Entry 7ML3 (electron microscopy, 7.60 A resolution (low resolution: residue-level contacts below are approximate; hydrogen-bond / salt-bridge calls are withheld)); this record covers chains 7 and T of the 10 polymer chains in the assembly.

[Chain 7]
Protein: General transcription and DNA repair factor IIH helicase subunit XPB
From: Saccharomyces cerevisiae
Notes: EC 3.6.4.12
UniProt: Q00578 (RAD25_YEAST); residues 1-843 here = UniProt positions 1-843
Chain sequence (843 residues; each row starts with the number of its first residue):
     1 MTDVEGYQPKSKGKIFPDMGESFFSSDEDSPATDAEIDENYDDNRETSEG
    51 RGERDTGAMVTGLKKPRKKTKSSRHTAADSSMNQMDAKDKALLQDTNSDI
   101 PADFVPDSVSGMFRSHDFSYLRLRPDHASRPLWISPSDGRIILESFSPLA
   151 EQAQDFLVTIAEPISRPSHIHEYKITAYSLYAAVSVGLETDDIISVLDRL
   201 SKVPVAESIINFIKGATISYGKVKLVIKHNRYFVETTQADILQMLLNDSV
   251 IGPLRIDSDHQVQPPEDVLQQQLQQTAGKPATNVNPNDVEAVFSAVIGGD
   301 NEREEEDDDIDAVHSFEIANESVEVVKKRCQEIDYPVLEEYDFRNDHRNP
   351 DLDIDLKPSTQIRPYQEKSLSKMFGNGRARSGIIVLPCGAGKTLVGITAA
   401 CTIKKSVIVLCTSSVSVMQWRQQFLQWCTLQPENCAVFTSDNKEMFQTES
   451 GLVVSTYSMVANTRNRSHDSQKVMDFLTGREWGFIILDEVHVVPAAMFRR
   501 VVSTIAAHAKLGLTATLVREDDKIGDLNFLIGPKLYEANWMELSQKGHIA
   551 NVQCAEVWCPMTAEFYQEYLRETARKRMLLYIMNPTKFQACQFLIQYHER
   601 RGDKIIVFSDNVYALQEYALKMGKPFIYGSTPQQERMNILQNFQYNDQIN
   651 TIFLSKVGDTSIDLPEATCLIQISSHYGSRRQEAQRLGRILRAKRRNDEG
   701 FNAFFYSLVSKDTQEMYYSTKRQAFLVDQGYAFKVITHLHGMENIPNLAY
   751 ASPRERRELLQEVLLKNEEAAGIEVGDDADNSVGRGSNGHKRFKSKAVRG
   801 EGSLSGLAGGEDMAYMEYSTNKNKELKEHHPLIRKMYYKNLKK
Not modelled in the structure: 1-100, 220-337, 767-843
Curated features (UniProtKB/Swiss-Prot):
  - motif: Lys64 to His75 (Nuclear localization signal), Asp488 to His491 (DEAH box)
  - binding site (ATP): Leu386 to Thr393
  - modified residue: Ser752 (Phosphoserine)
  - natural variant: Trp427 (W427L: In suppressor mutant)
  - mutagenesis: Lys392 (K392R: Lethal in vivo. Defective in translation in vitro), Glu489 (E489Q: Loss of DNA translocase function of TFHII), Val798 to Lys843 (Increased UV sensitivity)

[Chain T]
Molecule: template strand DNA
Sequence (30 nucleotides; numbered 86 to 115; the number before each row is that of its first residue):
    86 CATCACATCATCAATGTCACATCATCAATG

[How chain 7 and chain T interact]
Contacting residue pairs (7; chain 7 residue first):
  Ser458(7) with DA106(T)
  Asn462(7) with DA106(T)
  Arg464(7) with DA104(T); DC105(T); DA106(T)
  Arg466(7) with DA106(T); DT107(T)
Other interface residues (no listed pair), chain 7 (6 interface residues in all): Ser440, Ser467

[Overview]
6 residues of chain 7 face 4 of chain T across their interface. From UniProt: 8 ATP-binding residues and 4
mutagenesis sites on chain 7.
Here chain 7 is General transcription and DNA repair factor IIH helicase subunit XPB (Saccharomyces
cerevisiae) and chain T is template strand DNA. Entry 7ML3 (General transcription factor TFIIH (weak binding))
was determined by electron microscopy together with 7MEI, 7MK9, 7MKA, 7ML0, 7ML1, 7ML2 and 7ML4 from the same
study.
